PDB entry 9KNT | electron microscopy, 3.40 A resolution | chains B and D of the 4 polymer chains in the assembly

== Chain B (and D) ==
Molecule: Phosphoprotein
Organism: Measles virus strain Ichinose-B95a
Notes: chain D of this document is another copy of the same molecule, construct and numbering; everything in this record applies to it too
Reference sequence: Q9WMB4 (PHOSP_MEASC); residue numbers follow UniProt; this construct covers 1-507
Sequence (507 residues; each row starts with the number of its first residue):
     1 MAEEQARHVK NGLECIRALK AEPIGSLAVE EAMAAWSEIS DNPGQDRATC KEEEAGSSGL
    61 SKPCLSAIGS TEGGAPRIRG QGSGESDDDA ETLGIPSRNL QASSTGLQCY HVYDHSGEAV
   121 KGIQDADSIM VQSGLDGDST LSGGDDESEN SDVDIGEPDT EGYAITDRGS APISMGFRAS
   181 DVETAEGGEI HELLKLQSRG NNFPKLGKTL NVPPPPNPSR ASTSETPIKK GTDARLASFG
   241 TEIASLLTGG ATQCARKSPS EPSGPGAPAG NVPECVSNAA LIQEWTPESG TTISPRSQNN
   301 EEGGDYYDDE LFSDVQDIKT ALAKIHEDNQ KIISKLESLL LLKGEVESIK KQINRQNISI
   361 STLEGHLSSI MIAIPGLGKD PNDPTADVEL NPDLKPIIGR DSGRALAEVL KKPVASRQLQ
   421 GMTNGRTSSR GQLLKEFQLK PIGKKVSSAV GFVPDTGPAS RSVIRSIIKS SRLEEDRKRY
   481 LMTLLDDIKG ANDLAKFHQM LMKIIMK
Not modelled in the structure: 1-352, 381-507 (chain D: 1-351, 393-507)

== Interface between chain B and chain D ==
Pairs across the interface - 13 pairs, chain B then chain D:
  I353(B) with Q352(D); R355(D)
  Q356(B) with Q356(D)
  N357(B) with R355(D); Q356(D), hydrogen bond
  I360(B) with S359(D)
  L363(B) with L363(D), hydrophobic
  E364(B) with T362(D); L363(D); H366(D)
  L367(B) with H366(D); L367(D), hydrophobic
  S368(B) with H366(D)
Interface residues without a listed pair, chain B (9 interface residues in all): I370
Interface residues without a listed pair, chain D (9 interface residues in all): I370

== Overview ==
The chain B/chain D interface involves 9 residues from each chain; the contacts include 1 hydrogen bond. Its
one hydrogen-bonded contact is N357(B)-Q356(D).
Both chains are Phosphoprotein (Measles virus strain Ichinose-B95a). Entry 9KNT (ERDRP-0519-bound measles
virus L-P complex) was determined by electron microscopy together with 9KNQ, 9KNV and 9KNZ from the same
study.
